PDB entry 5JU5 | X-ray diffraction, 2.50 A resolution | chains B and C of the 6 polymer chains in the assembly

Chain B (and C):
Name: Tankyrase-1
Organism: Homo sapiens
Notes: EC 2.4.2.30; chain C of this document is another copy of the same molecule, construct and numbering; everything in this record applies to it too
UniProt: O95271 (TNKS1_HUMAN); residue numbers follow UniProt; this construct covers 1018-1093
Sequence (79 residues; each row starts with the number of its first residue):
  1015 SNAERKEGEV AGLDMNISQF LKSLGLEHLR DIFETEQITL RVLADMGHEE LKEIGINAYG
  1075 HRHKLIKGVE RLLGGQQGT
Not modelled in the structure: 1015-1028, 1088-1093 (chain C: 1015-1024, 1091-1093)
Differences from the reference sequence: expression tag (1015-1017); conflict Arg1055 (Asp in O95271)
Reported in the primary citation:
  - self-association interface (contacts with another copy of this molecule): Asp1059, Lys1081
  - mutagenesis - T1049R: unchanged signaling
  - mutagenesis - T1049R: unchanged binding to full-length TNKS or TNKS2

How chain B and chain C interact:
Pairs across the interface - 16 pairs, chain B then chain C:
  Thr1049(B) - Ala1072(C)
  Glu1050(B) - Asn1071(C)
  Glu1050(B) - Ala1072(C)
  Glu1050(B) - Tyr1073(C)  hydrogen bond (side chain-backbone)
  Glu1050(B) - Gly1074(C)  hydrogen bond (backbone-backbone)
  Gln1051(B) - Ala1072(C)
  Gln1051(B) - Gly1074(C)
  Gln1051(B) - His1075(C)
  Ile1052(B) - Tyr1073(C)  hydrophobic
  Ile1052(B) - Gly1074(C)
  Val1056(B) - His1077(C)
  Asp1059(B) - His1077(C)  salt bridge
  Asp1059(B) - Lys1081(C)
  Met1060(B) - Tyr1073(C)  hydrophobic
  Glu1064(B) - Tyr1073(C)
  Ile1068(B) - Tyr1073(C)  hydrophobic
Other interface residues (no listed pair), chain C (8 interface residues in all): Lys1078

In short:
The interface between chain B and chain C involves 9 residues on one side and 8 on the other, with 2 hydrogen
bonds and 1 salt bridge. Polar contacts include Asp1059(B)-His1077(C), Glu1050(B)-Tyr1073(C) and
Glu1050(B)-Gly1074(C). From the paper: T1049R of chain B leaves signaling unchanged; a self-association
interface involving Asp1059(B) and Lys1081(B).
Chain B and chain C are both Tankyrase-1 (Homo sapiens); the structure, Crystal structure of the human
Tankyrase 1 (TNKS) SAM domain (D1055R), crystal form 1, was determined by X-ray diffraction, deposited
together with 5JRT and 5JTI.
